PDB entry 3JBX | electron microscopy, 3.40 A resolution | chains A and E of the 12 polymer chains in the assembly

Chain A:
Protein: V(D)J recombination-activating protein 1
Organism: Danio rerio
Notes: EC 3.1.-.-, 6.3.2.-
UniProtKB: O13033 (RAG1_DANRE); numbering as in UniProt (aligned over 271-1031)
Chain sequence (764 residues; numbered 268 to 1031; the number before each row is that of its first residue):
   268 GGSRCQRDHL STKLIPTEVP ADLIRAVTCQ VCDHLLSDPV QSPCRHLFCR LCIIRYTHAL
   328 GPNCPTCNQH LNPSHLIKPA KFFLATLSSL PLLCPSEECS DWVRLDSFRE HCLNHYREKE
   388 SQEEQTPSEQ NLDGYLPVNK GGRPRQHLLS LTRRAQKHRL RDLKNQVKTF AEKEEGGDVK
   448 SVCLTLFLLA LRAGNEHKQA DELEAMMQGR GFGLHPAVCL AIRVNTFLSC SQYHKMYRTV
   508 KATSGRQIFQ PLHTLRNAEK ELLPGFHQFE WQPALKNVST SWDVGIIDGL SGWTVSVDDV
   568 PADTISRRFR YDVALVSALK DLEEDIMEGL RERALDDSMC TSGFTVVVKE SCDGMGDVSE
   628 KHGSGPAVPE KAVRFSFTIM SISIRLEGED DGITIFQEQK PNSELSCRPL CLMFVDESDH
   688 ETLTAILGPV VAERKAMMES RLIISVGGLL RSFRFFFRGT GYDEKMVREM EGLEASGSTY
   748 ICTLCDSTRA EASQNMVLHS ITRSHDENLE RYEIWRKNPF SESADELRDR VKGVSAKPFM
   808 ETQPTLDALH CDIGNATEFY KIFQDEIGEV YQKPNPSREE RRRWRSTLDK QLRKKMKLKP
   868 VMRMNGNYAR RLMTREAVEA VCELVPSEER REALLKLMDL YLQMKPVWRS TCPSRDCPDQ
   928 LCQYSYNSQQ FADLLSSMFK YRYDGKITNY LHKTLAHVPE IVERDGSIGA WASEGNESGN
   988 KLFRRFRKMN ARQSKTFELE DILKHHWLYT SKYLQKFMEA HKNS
Not modelled in the structure: 268-479, 1030-1031
Differences from the reference sequence: expression tag (268-270)
Ion coordination: Mg2+: Asp-620, Glu-984 (shared with 1 residue of chain G; 1 residue of chain J); Zn2+: Cys-749, Cys-752, His-959, His-964
Reported in the primary citation:
  - self-association interface (contacts with another copy of this molecule); pairs are residue here / residue on that copy: Arg-860/Glu-627
  - binding site for the 15-nt DNA strand: Pro-913, Arg-916, Ser-917, Thr-918, Asp-923
  - conformationally variable residues (helix shift): Glu-984

Chain E:
Molecule: 15-nt DNA strand
Sequence (15 nucleotides; row label = number of the first residue in the row):
     1 CACAGTGCTA CAGAC

Interface between chain A and chain E:
Pairs across the interface (23; chain A residue first):
  Ser-496(A) / DG5(E)  phosphate contact
  Ser-496(A) / DT6(E)  hydrogen bond to the phosphate
  Ser-496(A) / DG7(E)  phosphate contact
  Cys-497(A) / DG7(E)  hydrogen bond to the phosphate
  Ser-498(A) / DG5(E)  hydrogen bond to the phosphate
  Ser-498(A) / DT6(E)  phosphate contact
  Ser-498(A) / DG7(E)  hydrogen bond to the phosphate
  Gln-499(A) / DG5(E)  hydrogen bond to the phosphate
  Lys-502(A) / DG5(E)  salt bridge to the phosphate
  Arg-523(A) / DC8(E)  salt bridge to the phosphate
  Arg-523(A) / DT9(E)  base contact
  Met-996(A) / DT6(E)  sugar contact
  Met-996(A) / DG7(E)  phosphate contact
  Asn-997(A) / DG7(E)  hydrogen bond to the phosphate
  Ala-998(A) / DT6(E)  phosphate contact
  Ala-998(A) / DG7(E)  sugar contact
  Arg-999(A) / DT6(E)  base contact
  Arg-999(A) / DG7(E)  hydrogen bond to the base
  Arg-999(A) / DC8(E)  hydrogen bond to the sugar
  Gln-1000(A) / DG5(E)  base contact
  Gln-1000(A) / DT6(E)  hydrogen bond to the base
  Asp-1008(A) / DG7(E)  sugar contact
  Lys-1011(A) / DC8(E)  salt bridge to the phosphate
Other interface residues (no listed pair), chain A (14 interface residues in all): Glu-526

Overview:
14 residues of chain A face 5 of chain E across their interface; the contacts include 9 hydrogen bonds and 3
salt bridges. Polar contacts include Arg-999(A)/DG7(E), Gln-1000(A)/DT6(E) and Arg-999(A)/DC8(E). From the
paper: a binding site for the 15-nt DNA strand at Pro-913(A), Arg-916(A) and Ser-917(A) among others;
conformational variability at Glu-984(A).
Here chain A is V(D)J recombination-activating protein 1 (Danio rerio) and chain E is a 15-nt DNA strand.
Entry 3JBX (Cryo-electron microscopy structure of RAG Signal End Complex (C2 symmetry)) was determined by
electron microscopy together with 3JBW and 3JBY from the same study.
